PDB entry 8RD3 | X-ray diffraction, 2.40 A resolution | chains A and B

Chain A:
Protein: ATP-dependent helicase NAM7
Organism: Saccharomyces cerevisiae S288C
UniProt: P30771 (RENT1_YEAST); numbering as in UniProt (aligned over 221-851)
Chain sequence (640 residues; each row starts with the number of its first residue):
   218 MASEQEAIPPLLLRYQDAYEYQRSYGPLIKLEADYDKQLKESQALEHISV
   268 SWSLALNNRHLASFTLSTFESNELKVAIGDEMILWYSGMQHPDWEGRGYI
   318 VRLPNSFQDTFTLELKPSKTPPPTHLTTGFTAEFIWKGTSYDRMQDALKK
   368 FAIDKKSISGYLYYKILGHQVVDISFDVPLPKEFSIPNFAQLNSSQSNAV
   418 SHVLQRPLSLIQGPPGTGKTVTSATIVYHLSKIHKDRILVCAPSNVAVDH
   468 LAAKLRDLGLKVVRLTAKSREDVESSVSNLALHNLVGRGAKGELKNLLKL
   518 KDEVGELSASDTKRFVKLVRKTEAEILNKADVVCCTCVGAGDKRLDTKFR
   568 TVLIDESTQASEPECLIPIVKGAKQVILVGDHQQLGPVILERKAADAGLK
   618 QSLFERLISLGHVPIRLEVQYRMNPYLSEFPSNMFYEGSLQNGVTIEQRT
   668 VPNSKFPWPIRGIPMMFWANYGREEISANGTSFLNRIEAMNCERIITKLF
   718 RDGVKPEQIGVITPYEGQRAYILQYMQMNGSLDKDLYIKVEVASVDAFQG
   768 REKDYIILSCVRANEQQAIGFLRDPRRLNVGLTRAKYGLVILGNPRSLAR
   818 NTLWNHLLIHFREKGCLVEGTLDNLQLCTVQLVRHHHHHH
Not modelled in the structure: 218-223, 852-857
Differences from the reference sequence: initiating methionine (218); expression tag (219-220, 852-857)
Residues lining bound ligands:
  - malonic acid (MLA): Ile729, Pro731, Val762, Leu775, Phe788, Leu789, Asp791, Arg794, Leu795, Trp821
  - succinic acid (SIN): Gly430, Pro431, Pro432, Gly433, Thr434, Gly435, Lys436, Gln601, Arg639, Gly767, Arg768, Arg801
UniProt features mapped onto this chain:
  - binding site (ATP): Gln413, Gly433 to Thr437, Gln601, Tyr638, Glu769
  - mutagenesis: Ala484 (A484H: Decreases binding to substrate), Lys485 (K485P: Decreases binding to substrate), Arg487 (R487S: Decreases binding to substrate)

Chain B:
Protein: Nonsense-mediated decay protein 4
Organism: Saccharomyces cerevisiae S288C
UniProt: Q12129 (NMD4_YEAST); residues 2-218 here = UniProt positions 2-218
Chain sequence (221 residues; numbered -2 to 218; the number before each row is that of its first residue; numbers below 1 keep their minus sign (Gly-2 is residue -2)):
    -2 GPGSTQYNFIIDASAFEKGLGNIKRWCSDCTEAVTLNFYIPTFTLNELDF
    48 LQQRRKSFAARESLKFIDRLDDSKFANLKVFIEFPEVLDIILWSDVMEHN
    98 DSSGKINIAKLPKRLKNLLKSCIYKCYLEGNEGLHWFLISEDPQIREMAM
   148 QCNIPSCSIVDVDSILSKDMNDKSFRESEKFNNMMLKNGTKEESENGREI
   198 IRTNFNKTVYASRGTGELWSP
Not modelled in the structure: -2 to -1
Differences from the reference sequence: expression tag (-2 to 1)
Modified residues: Cys27 (s,S-(2-hydroxyethyl)thiocysteine; CME)

How chain A and chain B interact:
Pairs across the interface (97; chain A residue first):
  Pro227(A) - Gly18(B)
  Leu229(A) - Gly18(B)
  Leu229(A) - Asn19(B)
  Leu229(A) - Arg22(B)
  Leu230(A) - Lys15(B)
  Leu230(A) - Asn19(B)  hydrogen bond (backbone-side chain)
  Leu230(A) - Glu138(B)
  Leu230(A) - Ile156(B)  hydrophobic
  Leu230(A) - Val157(B)  hydrophobic
  Arg231(A) - Asn19(B)  hydrogen bond (backbone-side chain)
  Arg231(A) - Arg22(B)
  Arg231(A) - Val157(B)
  Arg231(A) - Asp160(B)  salt bridge
  Arg231(A) - Ser161(B)
  Arg231(A) - Ser164(B)  hydrogen bond
  Arg231(A) - Ser171(B)  hydrogen bond
  Gln233(A) - Arg22(B)
  Gln233(A) - Cys27(B)
  Gln233(A) - Ser164(B)  hydrogen bond
  Gln233(A) - Asp169(B)
  Gln233(A) - Ser171(B)
  Tyr236(A) - Arg210(B)
  Tyr236(A) - Gly211(B)  hydrogen bond (side chain-backbone)
  Tyr236(A) - Thr212(B)
  Tyr236(A) - Gly213(B)
  Tyr236(A) - Glu214(B)
  Tyr236(A) - Leu215(B)  hydrophobic
  Glu237(A) - Arg22(B)  salt bridge
  Gln239(A) - Leu215(B)
  Gln239(A) - Trp216(B)  hydrogen bond (side chain-backbone)
  Arg240(A) - Glu214(B)  hydrogen bond (side chain-backbone)
  Gly243(A) - Trp216(B)
  Pro244(A) - Trp216(B)
  Lys247(A) - Trp216(B)
  Lys247(A) - Pro218(B)
  Gln362(A) - Trp216(B)
  Lys366(A) - Leu215(B)
  Phe368(A) - Arg210(B)  hydrogen bond (backbone-side chain)
  Ala369(A) - Arg210(B)
  Ala369(A) - Leu215(B)  hydrophobic
  Asp371(A) - Arg210(B)  hydrogen bond (backbone-side chain)
  Lys372(A) - Tyr207(B)
  Lys372(A) - Ala208(B)
  Lys372(A) - Ser209(B)
  Lys372(A) - Arg210(B)
  Lys373(A) - Tyr207(B)
  Ser374(A) - Arg210(B)  hydrogen bond
  Ile375(A) - Tyr207(B)
  Ile375(A) - Arg210(B)
  Ser376(A) - Thr205(B)
  Ser376(A) - Val206(B)
  Ser376(A) - Tyr207(B)
  Gly377(A) - Val206(B)  hydrogen bond (backbone-backbone)
  Gly377(A) - Tyr207(B)
  Gly377(A) - Ala208(B)
  Tyr378(A) - Phe178(B)
  Tyr380(A) - Ala208(B)  hydrophobic
  Tyr380(A) - Arg210(B)
  Tyr381(A) - Glu174(B)  hydrogen bond (side chain-backbone)
  Tyr381(A) - Ser175(B)
  Tyr381(A) - Phe178(B)  hydrophobic
  Tyr381(A) - Ala208(B)
  Gly385(A) - Val157(B)
  His386(A) - Ser171(B)
  Gln387(A) - Val157(B)
  Gln387(A) - Asp158(B)  hydrogen bond
  Gln387(A) - Ser161(B)
  Val388(A) - Phe178(B)  hydrophobic
  Val388(A) - Asn179(B)
  Val389(A) - Asn179(B)  hydrogen bond (backbone-side chain)
  Val389(A) - Met182(B)  hydrophobic
  Val389(A) - Ile198(B)  hydrophobic
  Asp390(A) - Glu196(B)
  Asp390(A) - Ile197(B)
  Asp390(A) - Ile198(B)  hydrogen bond (backbone-backbone)
  Ile391(A) - Met182(B)  hydrophobic
  Ile391(A) - Ile198(B)
  Ile391(A) - Thr200(B)
  Ser392(A) - Ile197(B)
  Ser392(A) - Ile198(B)  hydrogen bond (backbone-backbone)
  Ser392(A) - Arg199(B)
  Ser392(A) - Thr200(B)  hydrogen bond (backbone-backbone)
  Phe393(A) - Arg199(B)  hydrogen bond (backbone-side chain)
  Phe393(A) - Thr200(B)
  Phe393(A) - Phe202(B)  hydrophobic
  Asp394(A) - Arg199(B)  salt bridge
  Asp394(A) - Thr200(B)  hydrogen bond (backbone-backbone)
  Gln422(A) - Arg199(B)
  His451(A) - Phe202(B)
  Thr568(A) - Phe202(B)
  Lys591(A) - Phe202(B)  hydrogen bond (side chain-backbone)
  Lys591(A) - Asn203(B)
  Lys591(A) - Thr205(B)
  Gln592(A) - Phe202(B)
  Asp613(A) - Phe55(B)
  Ser626(A) - Glu138(B)
  Leu627(A) - Val157(B)  hydrophobic
Other interface residues (no listed pair), chain A (49 interface residues in all): Ile370, Val395, Arg567, Ala614, Thr819
Other interface residues (no listed pair), chain B (43 interface residues in all): Gly16, Arg51, Arg52
The authors on this interface:
  - residue pairs: Arg231(A)-Asp160(B) (salt bridge), Glu237(A)-Arg22(B) (salt bridge), Gly243(A)-Trp216(B), Phe368(A)-Arg210(B) (hydrogen bond), Ser374(A)-Arg210(B) (hydrogen bond), Gln387(A)-Asp158(B) (hydrogen bond)
  - interface residues, chain A: Arg231(A), Tyr378(A), Tyr381(A), Val388(A), Asp390(A), Ile391(A), Ser392(A), Asp394(A)
  - hot spots on chain A (mutagenesis) - G243R/G377R: abolished binding to Nonsense-mediated decay protein 4 (chain B)
  - interface residues, chain B: Phe178(B), Met182(B), Thr200(B), Leu215(B), Trp216(B), Pro218(B)
  - hot spots on chain B (mutagenesis) - R210E, R210E/W216A: decreased binding to ATP-dependent helicase NAM7 (chain A)

In short:
Chain A and chain B form an interface of 49 and 43 residues respectively; the contacts include 21 hydrogen
bonds and 3 salt bridges. Polar pairs include Arg231(A)-Asp160(B), Glu237(A)-Arg22(B) and Asp394(A)-Arg199(B).
The paper describes salt bridges between Arg231(A) and Asp160(B) and Glu237(A) and Arg22(B); a contact between
Gly243(A) and Trp216(B); hydrogen bonds between Phe368(A) and Arg210(B), Ser374(A) and Arg210(B) and Gln387(A)
and Asp158(B). The paper reports that R210E and R210E/W216A of chain B reduce binding to ATP-dependent
helicase NAM7 (chain A); interface residues Arg231(A), Tyr378(A) and Phe178(B) among others.
Chain A is ATP-dependent helicase NAM7 and chain B is Nonsense-mediated decay protein 4, both from
Saccharomyces cerevisiae S288C; the structure, Crystal structure of Saccharomyces cerevisiae Nmd4 protein
bound to Upf1 helicase domain, was determined by X-ray diffraction together with 8RDD from the same study.
